PDB entry 7QIJ | X-ray diffraction, 4.10 A resolution (low resolution: residue-level contacts below are approximate; hydrogen-bond / salt-bridge calls are withheld) | chains CA and CC of the 27 polymer chains in the assembly

[Chain CA]
Molecule: Low calcium response locus protein D
Source organism: Yersinia enterocolitica
Reference sequence: P0C2V3 (LCRD_YEREN); residue numbers follow UniProt; this construct covers 356-704
Chain sequence (350 residues; each row starts with the number of its first residue):
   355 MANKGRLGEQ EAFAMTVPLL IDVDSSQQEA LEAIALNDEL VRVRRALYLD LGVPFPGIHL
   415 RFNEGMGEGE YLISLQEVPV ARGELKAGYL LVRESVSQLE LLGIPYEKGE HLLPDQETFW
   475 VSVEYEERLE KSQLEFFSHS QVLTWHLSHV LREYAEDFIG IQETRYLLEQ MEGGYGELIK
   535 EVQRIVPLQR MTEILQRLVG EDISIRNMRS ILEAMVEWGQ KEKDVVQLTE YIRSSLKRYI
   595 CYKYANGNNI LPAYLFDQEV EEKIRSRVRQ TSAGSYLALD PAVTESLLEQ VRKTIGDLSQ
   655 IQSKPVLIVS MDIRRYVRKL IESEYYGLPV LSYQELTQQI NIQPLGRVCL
Disordered / not traced: 355-358, 650-651, 690
Construct notes: initiating methionine (355); variant Arg621 (Gly in P0C2V3)
What the authors report for this chain:
  - self-association interface (contacts with another copy of this molecule); pairs are residue here / residue on that copy: Arg560-Glu431 (salt bridge)

[Chain CC]
Molecule: Chaperone protein YscY
Source organism: Yersinia enterocolitica
Reference sequence: P0C2N2 (YSCY_YEREN); residue numbers follow UniProt; this construct covers 2-114
Chain sequence (122 residues; row label = number of the first residue in the row; numbers below 1 keep their minus sign (Met-7 is residue -7)):
    -7 MGHHHHHHGN ITLTKRQQEF LLLNGWLQLQ CGHAERACIL LDALLTLNPE HLAGRRCRLV
    53 ALLNNNQGER AEKEAQWLIS HDPLQAGNWL CLSRAQQLNG DLDKARHAYQ HYLELKDHNE
   113 SP
Disordered / not traced: -7 to 2, 60, 112-114
Construct notes: initiating methionine (-7); expression tag (-6 to 1)

[Chain CA / chain CC interface]
Contacting residue pairs (32; chain CA residue first):
  Gln452(CA) - Arg86(CC)
  Leu453(CA) - Gln89(CC)
  Glu454(CA) - Arg86(CC)
  Glu454(CA) - Gln89(CC)
  Glu454(CA) - Tyr101(CC)
  Leu456(CA) - Leu94(CC)
  Gly457(CA) - Arg98(CC)
  Ile458(CA) - Tyr101(CC)
  Pro459(CA) - Arg98(CC)
  Ser486(CA) - Tyr101(CC)
  Asn600(CA) - Gln22(CC)
  Ile604(CA) - Leu19(CC)
  Ile604(CA) - Gln22(CC)
  Pro606(CA) - Cys23(CC)
  Tyr608(CA) - Cys23(CC)
  Tyr608(CA) - His25(CC)
  Leu652(CA) - Gly24(CC)
  Gln654(CA) - Asn56(CC)
  Ile655(CA) - Gln22(CC)
  Ile655(CA) - Cys23(CC)
  Ile655(CA) - Gly24(CC)
  Gln656(CA) - Leu21(CC)
  Gln656(CA) - Gln22(CC)
  Gln656(CA) - Cys23(CC)
  Ser657(CA) - Gln22(CC)
  Ser657(CA) - Cys23(CC)
  Gln697(CA) - Leu19(CC)
  Gln697(CA) - Gln20(CC)
  Pro698(CA) - Arg28(CC)
  Leu699(CA) - Cys23(CC)
  Leu699(CA) - His25(CC)
  Leu699(CA) - Arg28(CC)
Other interface residues (no listed pair), chain CA (23 interface residues in all): Lys485, Ile649, Gly700
Other interface residues (no listed pair), chain CC (15 interface residues in all): Leu105

[In short]
23 residues of chain CA face 15 of chain CC across their interface. The paper reports a self-association
interface involving Arg560(CA).
Here chain CA is Low calcium response locus protein D and chain CC is Chaperone protein YscY, both from
Yersinia enterocolitica. Entry 7QIJ (Complex of the Yersinia enterocolitica Type III secretion export gate
YscV with substrate:chaperone complex YscX:YscY) was determined by X-ray diffraction (same publication as
7QIH).
